8F6Z - chains A and E of the 5 polymer chains in the assembly; structure by electron microscopy, 2.70 A resolution.

Chain A:
Molecule: Acetylcholine receptor subunit alpha
From: Tetronarce californica
Reference sequence: P02710 (ACHA_TETCF); residues 1-433 here correspond to UniProt positions 25-457 (UniProt number = residue number + 24)
Amino-acid sequence (433 residues; row label = number of the first residue in the row):
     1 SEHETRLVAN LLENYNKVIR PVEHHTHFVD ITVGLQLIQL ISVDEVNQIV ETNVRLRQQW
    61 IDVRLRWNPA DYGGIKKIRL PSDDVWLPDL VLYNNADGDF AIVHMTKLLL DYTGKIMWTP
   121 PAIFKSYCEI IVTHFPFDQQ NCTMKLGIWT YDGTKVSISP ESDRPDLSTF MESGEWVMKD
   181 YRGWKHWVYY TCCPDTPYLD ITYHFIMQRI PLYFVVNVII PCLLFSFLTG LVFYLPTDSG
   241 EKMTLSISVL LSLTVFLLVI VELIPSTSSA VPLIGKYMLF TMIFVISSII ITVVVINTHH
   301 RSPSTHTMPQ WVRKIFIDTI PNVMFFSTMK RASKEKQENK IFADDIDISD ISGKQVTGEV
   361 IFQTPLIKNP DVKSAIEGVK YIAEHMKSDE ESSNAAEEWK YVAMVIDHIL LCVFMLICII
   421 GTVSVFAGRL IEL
Not modelled in the structure: 331-369, 427-433
Disulfide bonds: Cys128-Cys142, Cys192-Cys193
Covalent attachments: glycan linked to Asn141
Residues lining bound ligands: succinyldicholine (SCK; 2,2'-[(1,4-dioxobutane-1,4-diyl)bis(oxy)]bis(N,N,N-trimethylethanaminium)): Tyr93, Ile148, Trp149, Thr150, Tyr190, Cys192, Cys193, Tyr198
Swiss-Prot annotation at these positions:
  - glycosylation: Asn141 (N-linked (GlcNAc...) asparagine)

Chain E:
Molecule: Acetylcholine receptor subunit gamma
From: Tetronarce californica
Reference sequence: P02714 (ACHG_TETCF); residues 1-489 here correspond to UniProt positions 18-506 (UniProt number = residue number + 17)
Amino-acid sequence (489 residues; row label = number of the first residue in the row):
     1 ENEEGRLIEK LLGDYDKRII PAKTLDHIID VTLKLTLTNL ISLNEKEEAL TTNVWIEIQW
    61 NDYRLSWNTS EYEGIDLVRI PSELLWLPDV VLENNVDGQF EVAYYANVLV YNDGSMYWLP
   121 PAIYRSTCPI AVTYFPFDWQ NCSLVFRSQT YNAHEVNLQL SAEEGEAVEW IHIDPEDFTE
   181 NGEWTIRHRP AKKNYNWQLT KDDTDFQEII FFLIIQRKPL FYIINIIAPC VLISSLVVLV
   241 YFLPAQAGGQ KCTLSISVLL AQTIFLFLIA QKVPETSLNV PLIGKYLIFV MFVSMLIVMN
   301 CVIVLNVSLR TPNTHSLSEK IKHLFLGFLP KYLGMQLEPS EETPEKPQPR RRSSFGIMIK
   361 AEEYILKKPR SELMFEEQKD RHGLKRVNKM TSDIDIGTTV DLYKDLANFA PEIKSCVEAC
   421 NFIAKSTKEQ NDSGSENENW VLIGKVIDKA CFWIALLLFS IGTLAIFLTG HFNQVPEFPF
   481 PGDPRKYVP
Not modelled in the structure: 331-410
Disulfide bonds: Cys128-Cys142
Covalent attachments: N-acetylglucosamine (NAG) linked to Asn68, Asn141
Residues lining bound ligands: succinyldicholine (SCK; 2,2'-[(1,4-dioxobutane-1,4-diyl)bis(oxy)]bis(N,N,N-trimethylethanaminium)): Trp55, Leu109, Tyr111, Tyr117, Leu119
Swiss-Prot annotation at these positions:
  - modified residue: Tyr364 (Phosphotyrosine)
  - glycosylation: Asn68 (N-linked (GlcNAc...) asparagine)
From the paper describing this entry:
  - binding site for succinyldicholine: Tyr111, Tyr117

Chain A / chain E interface:
Pairs across the interface (115; chain A residue first):
  Ser1(A) - Ile19(E)
  Ser1(A) - Ile20(E)  hydrogen bond (backbone-backbone)
  Ser1(A) - Ala22(E)  hydrogen bond (backbone-backbone)
  Ser1(A) - Lys23(E)
  Ser1(A) - Tyr63(E)  hydrogen bond (backbone-side chain)
  Glu2(A) - Tyr63(E)
  Glu4(A) - Ile19(E)
  Glu4(A) - Ile20(E)
  Thr5(A) - Ile19(E)
  Val8(A) - Arg18(E)
  Val8(A) - Ile19(E)  hydrophobic
  Leu12(A) - Arg18(E)
  Gln39(A) - Thr127(E)
  Ile41(A) - Val96(E)
  Arg55(A) - Glu93(E)  salt bridge
  Arg55(A) - Asp205(E)  salt bridge
  Gly73(A) - Leu25(E)
  Gly74(A) - Leu25(E)
  Ile75(A) - Leu25(E)  hydrophobic
  Arg79(A) - Arg18(E)
  Arg79(A) - Thr150(E)  hydrogen bond (side chain-backbone)
  Arg79(A) - Tyr151(E)
  Arg79(A) - Asn152(E)
  Arg79(A) - Glu155(E)  salt bridge
  Arg79(A) - Thr204(E)
  Pro81(A) - Arg18(E)
  Asp84(A) - Arg18(E)  salt bridge
  His104(A) - Gly98(E)  hydrogen bond (side chain-backbone)
  His104(A) - Phe100(E)
  Thr106(A) - Gln149(E)
  Lys107(A) - Arg18(E)  hydrogen bond (side chain-backbone)
  Lys107(A) - Asp89(E)
  Lys107(A) - Thr150(E)
  Lys107(A) - Tyr151(E)
  Pro121(A) - Phe100(E)  hydrophobic
  Pro121(A) - Gln149(E)
  Thr169(A) - Gln198(E)
  Gly174(A) - Thr276(E)
  Gly174(A) - Ser277(E)  hydrogen bond (backbone-backbone)
  Gly174(A) - Leu278(E)
  Glu175(A) - Glu275(E)
  Glu175(A) - Thr276(E)
  Ile210(A) - Ser277(E)  hydrogen bond (backbone-side chain)
  Leu212(A) - Ser277(E)
  Leu212(A) - Asn279(E)
  Leu212(A) - Val280(E)  hydrophobic
  Tyr213(A) - Ala270(E)
  Tyr213(A) - Pro274(E)
  Tyr213(A) - Glu275(E)
  Tyr213(A) - Thr276(E)
  Tyr213(A) - Ser277(E)  hydrogen bond (backbone-side chain)
  Val216(A) - Val280(E)  hydrophobic
  Val216(A) - Ile288(E)
  Asn217(A) - Leu266(E)
  Pro221(A) - Leu266(E)  hydrophobic
  Leu224(A) - Met291(E)  hydrophobic
  Leu224(A) - Phe292(E)  hydrophobic
  Leu224(A) - Met295(E)  hydrophobic
  Phe225(A) - Leu259(E)  hydrophobic
  Phe225(A) - Leu260(E)  hydrophobic
  Phe225(A) - Thr263(E)
  Phe227(A) - Met299(E)  hydrophobic
  Leu228(A) - Leu259(E)  hydrophobic
  Leu228(A) - Met295(E)  hydrophobic
  Leu231(A) - Val298(E)  hydrophobic
  Leu231(A) - Met299(E)  hydrophobic
  Leu231(A) - Val302(E)
  Tyr234(A) - Ile303(E)  hydrophobic
  Tyr234(A) - Asn306(E)  hydrogen bond (backbone-side chain)
  Tyr234(A) - Arg310(E)  hydrogen bond
  Leu235(A) - Val302(E)  hydrophobic
  Leu235(A) - Leu305(E)  hydrophobic
  Pro236(A) - Leu305(E)
  Pro236(A) - Asn306(E)
  Pro236(A) - Leu309(E)  hydrophobic
  Asp238(A) - Ala247(E)
  Asp238(A) - Leu309(E)
  Ser239(A) - Ala247(E)
  Ser239(A) - Leu305(E)
  Ser239(A) - Leu309(E)
  Glu241(A) - Gln250(E)
  Glu241(A) - Lys251(E)  hydrogen bond (side chain-backbone)
  Glu241(A) - Cys252(E)  hydrogen bond (side chain-backbone)
  Glu241(A) - Thr253(E)  hydrogen bond (side chain-backbone)
  Glu241(A) - Leu305(E)
  Thr244(A) - Thr253(E)
  Leu245(A) - Ile256(E)  hydrophobic
  Ser248(A) - Ile256(E)
  Val255(A) - Phe267(E)  hydrophobic
  Phe256(A) - Thr263(E)
  Phe256(A) - Phe267(E)  hydrophobic
  Val259(A) - Phe267(E)  hydrophobic
  Thr328(A) - His315(E)  hydrogen bond
  Met329(A) - Thr314(E)
  Lys330(A) - Pro312(E)
  Lys330(A) - Asn313(E)
  Lys330(A) - Thr314(E)  hydrogen bond (backbone-backbone)
  Ile376(A) - Cys416(E)  hydrophobic
  Val379(A) - Ala419(E)
  Val379(A) - Cys420(E)  hydrophobic
  Val379(A) - Ile423(E)
  Lys380(A) - Ser415(E)  hydrogen bond
  Ile382(A) - Ile423(E)  hydrophobic
  Ala383(A) - Ala419(E)
  Ala383(A) - Phe422(E)
  Ala383(A) - Ile423(E)  hydrophobic
  Met386(A) - Ile423(E)  hydrophobic
  Met386(A) - Ser426(E)
  Met386(A) - Thr427(E)
  Lys387(A) - Phe422(E)
  Glu390(A) - Ser426(E)  hydrogen bond
  Glu397(A) - Asn313(E)  hydrogen bond (backbone-side chain)
  Tyr401(A) - Asn313(E)
  Met404(A) - Thr314(E)
  His408(A) - His315(E)
Also at the interface, not in a pair above, chain A (70 interface residues in all): Ile123, Ser168, Met171, Ser173, Ile220, Gly240, Ser252, Ser327, Glu377, Lys400
Also at the interface, not in a pair above, chain E (73 interface residues in all): Asp16, Pro21, Glu48, Asp97, Gln246, Gly248, Ser316, Glu412, Gln430

Overview:
70 residues of chain A and 73 residues of chain E are in contact; the contacts include 19 hydrogen bonds and 4
salt bridges. Among the polar pairs are Arg55(A)-Glu93(E), Arg55(A)-Asp205(E) and Arg79(A)-Glu155(E). Chain A
binds succinyldicholine. Chain E binds succinyldicholine. The paper reports a binding site for
succinyldicholine at Tyr111(E) and Tyr117(E).
Here chain A is Acetylcholine receptor subunit alpha and chain E is Acetylcholine receptor subunit gamma, both
from Tetronarce californica. Entry 8F6Z (Cryo-EM structure of Torpedo nicotinic acetylcholine receptor in
complex with succinylcholine, desensitized-like state) was determined by electron microscopy, deposited
together with 8ESK, 8F2S and 8F6Y.
